PDB entry 8AIC | X-ray diffraction, 2.80 A resolution | chain A

# Chain A
Molecule: Envelope glycoprotein gp130
Source organism: Simian foamy virus
UniProtKB: K7YEW5 (K7YEW5_9RETR); residues 218-552 here = UniProt positions 218-552
Chain sequence (340 residues; numbered 218 to 557; the number before each row is that of its first residue):
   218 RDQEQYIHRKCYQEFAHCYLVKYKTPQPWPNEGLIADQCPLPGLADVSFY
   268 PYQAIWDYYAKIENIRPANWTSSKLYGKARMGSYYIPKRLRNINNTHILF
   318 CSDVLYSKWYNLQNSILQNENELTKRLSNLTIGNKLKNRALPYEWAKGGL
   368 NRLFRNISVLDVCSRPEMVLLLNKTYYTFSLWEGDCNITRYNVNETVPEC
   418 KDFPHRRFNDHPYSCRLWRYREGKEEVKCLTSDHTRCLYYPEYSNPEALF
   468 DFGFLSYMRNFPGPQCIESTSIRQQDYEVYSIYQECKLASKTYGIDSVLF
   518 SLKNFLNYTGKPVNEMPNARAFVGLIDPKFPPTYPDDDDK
Unresolved in the structure: 420-426, 555-557
Construct notes: expression tag (553-557)
Cystine bridges: Cys-228/Cys-503, Cys-235/Cys-318, Cys-256/Cys-380, Cys-403/Cys-483, Cys-417/Cys-432, Cys-446/Cys-454
Covalently attached groups: N-acetylglucosamine (NAG) linked to Asn-311, Asn-346, Asn-373, Asn-404, Asn-524; glycan linked to Asn-390
From the paper describing this entry:
  - post-translational modification sites: Asn-390, Asn-411
  - mutagenesis - K342A/R343A, R356A/R369A: decreased binding to HT1080 and BHK-21 cells
  - mutagenesis - K342A/R343A/R356A/R369A: abolished binding to heparin
  - mutagenesis - K342A/R343A/R356A/R369A: decreased expression

# Summary
N-acetylglucosamine is covalently linked to Asn-311, Asn-346, Asn-373, Asn-404 and Asn-524. From the paper:
K342A/R343A and R356A/R369A reduce binding to HT1080 and BHK-21 cells; modification sites Asn-390 and Asn-411.
Chain A is Envelope glycoprotein gp130 (Simian foamy virus); the structure, X-ray structure of the receptor
binding domain of Env glycoprotein of Simian Foamy virus, was determined by X-ray diffraction, deposited
together with 8AEZ.
